4LQS - chains A and B; structure by X-ray diffraction, 3.30 A resolution.

Chain A:
Protein: Serine/threonine-protein kinase CBK1
From: Saccharomyces cerevisiae
Notes: EC 2.7.11.1
Reference sequence: P53894 (CBK1_YEAST); residues 251-756 here = UniProt positions 251-756
Amino-acid sequence (508 residues; numbered 249 to 756; the number before each row is that of its first residue):
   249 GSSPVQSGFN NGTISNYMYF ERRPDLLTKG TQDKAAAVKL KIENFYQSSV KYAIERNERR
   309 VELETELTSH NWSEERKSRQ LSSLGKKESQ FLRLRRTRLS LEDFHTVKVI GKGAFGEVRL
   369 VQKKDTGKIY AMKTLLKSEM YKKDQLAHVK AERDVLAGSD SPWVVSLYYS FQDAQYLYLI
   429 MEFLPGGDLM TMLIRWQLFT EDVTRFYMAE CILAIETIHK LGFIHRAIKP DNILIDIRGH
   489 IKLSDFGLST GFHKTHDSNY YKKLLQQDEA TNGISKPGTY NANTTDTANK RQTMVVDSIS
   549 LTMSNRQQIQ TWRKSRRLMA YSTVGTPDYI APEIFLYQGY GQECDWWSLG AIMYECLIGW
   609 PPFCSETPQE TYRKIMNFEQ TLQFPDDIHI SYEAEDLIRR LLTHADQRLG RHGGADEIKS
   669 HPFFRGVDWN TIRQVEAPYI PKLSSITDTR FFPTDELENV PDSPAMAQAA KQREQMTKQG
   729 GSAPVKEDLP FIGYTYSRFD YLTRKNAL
Unresolved in the structure: 249-293, 392-406, 509-552, 715-739, 750-756
Sequence notes: expression tag (249-250); engineered mutation A475 (Asp in P53894)
Ligand contacts: AMP-PNP (ANP; phosphoaminophosphonic acid-adenylate ester): I358, G359, K360, G361, A362, V366, A379, K381, V413, M429, E430, F431, L432, D436, K477, D479, N480, L482, S497, F700
UniProt features mapped onto this chain:
  - binding site (ATP): I358 to V366, K381
Reported in the primary citation:
  - post-translational modification sites: S570, T743 (citing earlier work)
  - mutagenesis - R307E/T743R, R307E, E314R/R746E, E314R, R746E: decreased signaling
  - mutagenesis - W444A, F447A, Y687A: decreased binding to Ssd1 and Ace2 docking peptides
  - mutagenesis - W444A, F447A, Y687A: unchanged binding to HM-P
  - mutagenesis - Y687A: decreased catalytic activity on FKFP docking motif
  - mutagenesis - Y687A: unchanged catalytic activity
  - mutagenesis - Y687A: abolished binding to Ssd1
  - mutagenesis - F699A: unchanged binding to Ssd1
  - mutagenesis - W444A, F447A, Y687A: decreased binding to Ace2 and Ssd1 docking peptides
  - conformationally variable residues (order/disorder transition): D392 to G406, Y508 to N553, M714 to F739

Chain B:
Protein: CBK1 kinase activator protein MOB2
From: Saccharomyces cerevisiae
Reference sequence: P43563 (MOB2_YEAST); residues 46-287 here = UniProt positions 46-287
Amino-acid sequence (244 residues; each row starts with the number of its first residue):
    44 GSRNKHHSPK RHSQTSFPAQ KSTPQSQQLT STTPQSQQQE ASERSESQQI MFLSEPFVRT
   104 ALVKGSFKTI VQLPKYVDLG EWIALNVFEF FTNLNQFYGV VAEYVTPDAY PTMNAGPHTD
   164 YLWLDANNRQ VSLPASQYID LALTWINNKV NDKNLFPTKN GLPFPQQFSR DVQRIMVQMF
   224 RIFAHIYHHH FDKIVHLSLE AHWNSFFSHF ISFAKEFKII DRKEMAPLLP LIESFEKQGK
   284 IIYN
Unresolved in the structure: 44-110, 149-160, 279-287
Sequence notes: expression tag (44-45)
UniProt features mapped onto this chain:
  - modified residue: S59 (Phosphoserine), T76 (Phosphothreonine)
Reported in the primary citation:
  - conformationally variable residues (order/disorder transition): T149 to P160

Interface between chain A and chain B:
Pairs across the interface (31; chain A residue first):
  Y294(A) - V143(B)
  Y294(A) - A145(B)
  Y294(A) - E146(B)
  Y294(A) - Y147(B)  hydrophobic
  S297(A) - G142(B)
  S297(A) - V143(B)
  V298(A) - L240(B)  hydrophobic
  Y300(A) - Q139(B)
  Y300(A) - V143(B)  hydrophobic
  A301(A) - H245(B)
  R304(A) - H245(B)  hydrogen bond
  R307(A) - E132(B)  salt bridge
  R307(A) - N136(B)
  R307(A) - H252(B)
  R308(A) - F249(B)
  R308(A) - H252(B)  hydrogen bond
  L311(A) - I113(B)  hydrophobic
  L311(A) - E132(B)
  L311(A) - H252(B)
  L315(A) - I113(B)  hydrophobic
  H318(A) - P117(B)
  Q338(A) - Y119(B)
  F339(A) - Y119(B)
  F339(A) - V120(B)
  L340(A) - E124(B)
  L342(A) - E124(B)
  R343(A) - E124(B)  salt bridge
  R343(A) - L128(B)
  T345(A) - T201(B)
  R346(A) - N194(B)  hydrogen bond
  R346(A) - T201(B)
Other interface residues (no listed pair), chain A (22 interface residues in all): E303, E312, S337, R341
Other interface residues (no listed pair), chain B (25 interface residues in all): K118, D121, W125, F140, L242

Overview:
The interface between chain A and chain B involves 22 residues on one side and 25 on the other; the contacts
include 3 hydrogen bonds and 2 salt bridges. Among the polar pairs are R307(A)-E132(B), R343(A)-E124(B) and
R304(A)-H245(B). The paper reports that R307E/T743R, R307E and E314R/R746E of chain A, among others, reduce
signaling; modification sites S570(A) and T743(A); 9 substitutions were tested in all.
Here chain A is Serine/threonine-protein kinase CBK1 and chain B is CBK1 kinase activator protein MOB2, both
from Saccharomyces cerevisiae. Entry 4LQS (Crystal structure of the Cbk1-Mob2 kinase-coactivator complex) was
determined by X-ray diffraction, deposited together with 4LQP and 4LQQ.
